7VEA - chains bO and bP of the 90 polymer chains in the assembly; structure by electron microscopy, 3.70 A resolution.

[Chain bO]
Name: Allophycocyanin alpha chain
From: Thermosynechococcus vestitus BP-1
Reference sequence: P50030 (PHAA_THEEB); the author numbering skips numbers that UniProt does not, so the offset changes along the chain: 2-72 = UniProt 1-71; 75-150 = UniProt 72-147; 161-174 = UniProt 148-161
Chain sequence (161 residues; numbered 2 to 174; 12 numbers in that range are skipped by the numbering (no residue carries them; nothing is unmodelled there); the number before each row is that of its first residue):
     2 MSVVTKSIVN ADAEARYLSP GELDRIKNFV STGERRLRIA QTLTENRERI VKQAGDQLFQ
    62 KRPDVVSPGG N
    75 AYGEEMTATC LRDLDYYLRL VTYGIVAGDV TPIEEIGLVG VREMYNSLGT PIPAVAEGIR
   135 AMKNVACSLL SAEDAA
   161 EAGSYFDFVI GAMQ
Not modelled in the structure: 2
Covalently attached groups: phycocyanobilin (CYC) linked to C84
Small-molecule neighbours: phycocyanobilin (CYC): L59, V66, N72, A75, M80, T83, R86, D87, L88, Y90, Y91, R93, L94, I110, G111, M118, Y119, L122, T124, P125, A128, V129
Swiss-Prot annotation at these positions:
  - binding site ((2R,3E)-phycocyanobilin): C84
  - modified residue: N72 (N4-methylasparagine)

[Chain bP]
Name: Allophycocyanin beta chain
From: Thermosynechococcus vestitus BP-1
Reference sequence: P50031 (APCB_THEEB); the author numbering skips numbers that UniProt does not, so the offset changes along the chain: 1-71 = UniProt 1-71; 75-150 = UniProt 72-147; 161-174 = UniProt 148-161
Chain sequence (161 residues; row label = number of the first residue in the row; note: 13 numbers in that range are skipped by the numbering (no residue carries them; nothing is unmodelled there)):
     1 MQDAITAVIN ASDVQGKYLD TAAMEKLKAY FATGELRVRA ASVISANAAN IVKEAVAKSL
    61 LYSDITRPGG N
    75 MYTTRRYAAC IRDLDYYLRY ATYAMLAGDP SILDERVLNG LKETYNSLGV PIAATVQAIQ
   135 AMKEVTASLV GADAGK
   161 EMGIYFDYIC SGLS
Covalently attached groups: covalent link N71-M75; phycocyanobilin (CYC) linked to C84
Modified positions: N71 (N-methyl asparagine; MEN)
Small-molecule neighbours:
  - phycocyanobilin (CYC), molecule 1: L60, G70, N71, M75, R79, R80, A83, R86, D87, L88, Y90, Y91, Y94, R110, V111, L115, Y119, L122, V124, P125, A128, T129, A132
  - phycocyanobilin (CYC), molecule 2: L61, Y62, T66, Y76, T77, T78, Y81
Swiss-Prot annotation at these positions:
  - binding site ((2R,3E)-phycocyanobilin): C84
  - modified residue: N71 (N4-methylasparagine)
From the paper describing this entry:
  - binding site for phycocyanobilin: C84, Y90

[Chain bO / chain bP interface]
Residue-residue contacts (60; chain bO residue first):
  S3(bO) with D3(bP), hydrogen bond
  V5(bO) with Y30(bP); L100(bP); A101(bP), hydrophobic
  T6(bO) with M1(bP); D3(bP)
  I9(bO) with M1(bP), hydrophobic; Y97(bP); A101(bP), hydrophobic
  V10(bO) with M1(bP), hydrophobic
  A12(bO) with Y97(bP), hydrogen bond (backbone-side chain)
  D13(bO) with Y94(bP), hydrogen bond; Y97(bP), hydrogen bond (backbone-side chain)
  A16(bO) with R93(bP)
  R17(bO) with Y97(bP), hydrogen bond (backbone-side chain)
  Y18(bO) with S45(bP); A48(bP); D89(bP), hydrogen bond; L92(bP); R93(bP); T96(bP)
  L19(bO) with L100(bP), hydrophobic
  L24(bO) with V38(bP); A41(bP), hydrophobic; S42(bP); L100(bP), hydrophobic
  I27(bO) with V38(bP), hydrophobic; L100(bP), hydrophobic
  K28(bO) with R39(bP)
  F30(bO) with I5(bP), hydrophobic; F31(bP), hydrophobic
  V31(bO) with F31(bP); E35(bP)
  G34(bO) with F31(bP)
  L38(bO) with M24(bP), hydrophobic; L27(bP), hydrophobic; K28(bP); F31(bP), hydrophobic
  A41(bO) with M24(bP), hydrophobic
  Q42(bO) with M24(bP)
  T45(bO) with Y18(bP)
  R48(bO) with Y18(bP)
  D89(bO) with Y18(bP), hydrogen bond (backbone-side chain)
  L92(bO) with Y18(bP)
  R93(bO) with D13(bP), salt bridge; G16(bP); K17(bP); Y18(bP)
  L94(bO) with D13(bP)
  Y97(bO) with I9(bP); S12(bP), hydrogen bond (side chain-backbone); D13(bP), hydrogen bond (side chain-backbone); K17(bP), hydrogen bond (side chain-backbone); L19(bP), hydrophobic
  V100(bO) with I5(bP); I9(bP), hydrophobic; L19(bP), hydrophobic
  A101(bO) with I5(bP), hydrophobic
  P106(bO) with I9(bP), hydrophobic
  I110(bO) with D13(bP)
Also at the interface, not in a pair above, chain bO (33 interface residues in all): E35, T96
Also at the interface, not in a pair above, chain bP (33 interface residues in all): T6, G34, R110

[Overview]
The chain bO/chain bP interface involves 33 residues from each chain, with 10 hydrogen bonds and 1 salt
bridge. Polar contacts include R93(bO)-D13(bP), S3(bO)-D3(bP) and A12(bO)-Y97(bP). Chain bP binds
phycocyanobilin. Covalently linked phycocyanobilin: at C84(bO). Phycocyanobilin is covalently linked to
C84(bP). From the paper: a binding site for phycocyanobilin at C84(bP) and Y90(bP).
Here chain bO is Allophycocyanin alpha chain and chain bP is Allophycocyanin beta chain, both from
Thermosynechococcus vestitus BP-1. Entry 7VEA (Pentacylindrical allophycocyanin core from Thermosynechococcus
vulcanus) was determined by electron microscopy.
